PDB entry 1QTM | X-ray diffraction, 2.30 A resolution | chains B and A of the 3 polymer chains in the assembly

# Chain B
Molecule: 12-nt DNA strand
Sequence (12 nucleotides; row label = number of the first residue in the row):
   101 GACCACGGCG CX
Modified / non-standard residues: 2DT (3'-deoxythymidine-5'-monophosphate) at position 112

# Chain A
Name: DNA polymerase I
Source organism: Thermus aquaticus
Notes: EC 2.7.7.7; fragment: klenow fragment, residues 293-831
UniProt: P19821 (DPO1_THEAQ); residues 293-831 here = UniProt positions 293-831
Sequence (539 residues; each row starts with the number of its first residue):
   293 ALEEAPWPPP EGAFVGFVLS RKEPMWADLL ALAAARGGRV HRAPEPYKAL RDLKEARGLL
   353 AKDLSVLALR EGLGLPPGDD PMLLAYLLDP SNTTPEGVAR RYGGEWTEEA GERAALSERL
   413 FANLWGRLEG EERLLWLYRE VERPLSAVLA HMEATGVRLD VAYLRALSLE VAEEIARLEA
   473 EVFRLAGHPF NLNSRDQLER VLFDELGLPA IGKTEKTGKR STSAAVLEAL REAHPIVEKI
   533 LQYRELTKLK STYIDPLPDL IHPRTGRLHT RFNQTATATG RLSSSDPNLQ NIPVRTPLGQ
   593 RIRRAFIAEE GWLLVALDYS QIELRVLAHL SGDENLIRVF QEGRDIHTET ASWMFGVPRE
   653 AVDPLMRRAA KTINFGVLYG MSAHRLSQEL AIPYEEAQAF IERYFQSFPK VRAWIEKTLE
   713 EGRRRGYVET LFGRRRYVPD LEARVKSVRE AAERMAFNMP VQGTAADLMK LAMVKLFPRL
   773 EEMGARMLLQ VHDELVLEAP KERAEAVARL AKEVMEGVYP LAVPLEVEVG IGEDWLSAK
Metal / ion sites: Mg2+ site 1: Asp610, Tyr611, Asp785 (together with dTTP); Mg2+ site 2: Asp610, Asp785 (together with dTTP)
Ligand contacts: dTTP (TTP): Arg573, Asp610, Tyr611, Ser612, Gln613, Ile614, Glu615, His639, Arg659, Lys663, Thr664, Phe667, Tyr671, Asp785

# How chain B and chain A interact
Pairs across the interface (36):
  DC106(B) with Lys508(A), phosphate contact; Thr509(A), phosphate contact
  DG107(B) with Arg487(A), hydrogen bond to the phosphate; Thr506(A), hydrogen bond to the phosphate; Glu507(A), phosphate contact; Lys508(A), hydrogen bond to the phosphate; Thr509(A), hydrogen bond to the phosphate
  DG108(B) with Arg487(A), salt bridge to the phosphate; Thr506(A), phosphate contact; Ser513(A), hydrogen bond to the phosphate; Thr514(A), hydrogen bond to the phosphate; Ser515(A), hydrogen bond to the phosphate; Arg536(A), hydrogen bond to the phosphate; Lys540(A), base contact
  DC109(B) with Ser515(A), phosphate contact; Ala516(A), hydrogen bond to the phosphate; Arg536(A), salt bridge to the phosphate; Lys540(A), hydrogen bond to the base
  DG110(B) with Lys540(A), sugar contact; Tyr545(A), hydrogen bond to the sugar; Asn583(A), base contact; Pro585(A), phosphate contact; Arg587(A), salt bridge to the phosphate
  DC111(B) with Gln582(A), sugar contact; Asn583(A), sugar contact; Ile584(A), sugar contact; Pro585(A), phosphate contact; Val586(A), hydrogen bond to the phosphate; Arg587(A), salt bridge to the phosphate; Arg595(A), phosphate contact; Arg660(A), salt bridge to the phosphate
  2DT_112(B) with Arg573(A), base contact; Val586(A), phosphate contact; Arg660(A), salt bridge to the phosphate; Val783(A), sugar contact; His784(A), hydrogen bond to the sugar
Other interface residues (no listed pair), chain A (30 interface residues in all): Gly510, Arg512, Glu537, Leu541, Asn580, Asp785, Lys831

# In short
7 residues of chain B and 30 residues of chain A are in contact, with 13 hydrogen bonds and 6 salt bridges.
Among the polar pairs are DC109(B)-Lys540(A), DG110(B)-Tyr545(A) and 2DT_112(B)-His784(A). Chain A binds dTTP.
Here chain B is a 12-nt DNA strand and chain A is DNA polymerase I (Thermus aquaticus). Entry 1QTM
(Ddttp-trapped closed ternary complex of the large fragment of DNA polymerase I from thermus aquaticus) was
determined by X-ray diffraction (same publication as 1QSS and 1QSY).
